2EZV - chains G and B of the 4 polymer chains in the assembly; structure by X-ray diffraction, 2.40 A resolution.

Chain G:
Molecule: 21-nt DNA strand
Sequence (21 nucleotides; row label = number of the first residue in the row):
    21 AATAGGCCTT GTTGGCCACA T
Not modelled in the structure: 21-23, 39-41

Chain B:
Name: Type II restriction enzyme SfiI
Notes: EC 3.1.21.4
UniProtKB: O52512 (T2S1_STRFI); residue numbers follow UniProt; this construct covers 1-269
Amino-acid sequence (269 residues; each row starts with the number of its first residue):
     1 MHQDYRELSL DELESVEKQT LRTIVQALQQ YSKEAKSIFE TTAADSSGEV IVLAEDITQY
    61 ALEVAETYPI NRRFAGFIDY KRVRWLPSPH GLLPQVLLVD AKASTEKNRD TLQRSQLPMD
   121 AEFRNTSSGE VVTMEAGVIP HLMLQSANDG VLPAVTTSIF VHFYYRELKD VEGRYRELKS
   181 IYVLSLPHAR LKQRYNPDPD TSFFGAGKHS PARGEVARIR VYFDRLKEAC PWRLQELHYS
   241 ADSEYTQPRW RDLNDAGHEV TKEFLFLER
Ion coordination: Ca2+: Asp79, Asp100, Ala101
From the paper describing this entry:
  - catalytic residues: Asp79, Asp100, Lys102
  - binding site for the 21-nt DNA strand: Ser46, Glu106, Arg109, Lys208, Ser210, Arg213, Arg218, Arg220
  - specificity-determining residues: Arg109
  - conformationally variable residues (order/disorder transition): Arg109

How chain G and chain B interact:
Pairs across the interface - 29 pairs, chain G then chain B:
  DA24(G) - Thr126(B)  phosphate contact
  DA24(G) - Tyr222(B)  sugar contact
  DA24(G) - Arg225(B)  hydrogen bond to the phosphate
  DG25(G) - Arg124(B)  phosphate contact
  DG25(G) - Asn125(B)  phosphate contact
  DG25(G) - Thr126(B)  hydrogen bond to the phosphate
  DG25(G) - Ser127(B)  hydrogen bond to the phosphate
  DG25(G) - Gly205(B)  phosphate contact
  DG25(G) - Ala206(B)  hydrogen bond to the phosphate
  DG25(G) - Arg220(B)  base contact
  DG26(G) - Asn125(B)  hydrogen bond to the phosphate
  DG26(G) - Ser127(B)  hydrogen bond to the phosphate
  DG26(G) - Gly207(B)  base contact
  DG26(G) - Lys208(B)  base contact
  DG26(G) - His209(B)  sugar contact
  DG26(G) - Ser210(B)  phosphate contact
  DG26(G) - Pro211(B)  sugar contact
  DG26(G) - Arg220(B)  hydrogen bond to the base
  DC27(G) - Lys208(B)  hydrogen bond to the base
  DC27(G) - Ser210(B)  hydrogen bond to the phosphate
  DC27(G) - Pro211(B)  phosphate contact
  DC27(G) - Ala212(B)  hydrogen bond to the phosphate
  DC27(G) - Arg213(B)  sugar contact
  DC28(G) - Ser210(B)  base contact
  DC28(G) - Arg213(B)  salt bridge to the phosphate
  DC28(G) - Glu215(B)  hydrogen bond to the base
  DT29(G) - Arg213(B)  salt bridge to the phosphate
  DG31(G) - Ser47(B)  sugar contact
  DG31(G) - Gly48(B)  sugar contact
Other interface residues (no listed pair), chain G (8 interface residues in all): DT30
Other interface residues (no listed pair), chain B (20 interface residues in all): Ser46

In short:
The interface between chain G and chain B involves 8 residues on one side and 20 on the other, with 11
hydrogen bonds and 2 salt bridges. Polar pairs include DG26(G)-Arg220(B), DC27(G)-Lys208(B) and
DC28(G)-Glu215(B). The paper reports catalytic residues Asp79(B), Asp100(B) and Lys102(B); a binding site for
the 21-nt DNA strand at Ser46(B), Glu106(B) and Arg109(B) among others.
Chain G is a 21-nt DNA strand and chain B is Type II restriction enzyme SfiI; the structure, Crystal structure
of tetrameric restriction endonuclease SfiI bound to cognate DNA, was determined by X-ray diffraction (same
publication as 2F03).
